Entry 6DGO (X-ray diffraction, 3.10 A resolution); this record covers chains A and B.

# Chain A (and B)
Protein: Peroxisome proliferator-activated receptor gamma
Source organism: Homo sapiens
Notes: chain B of this document is another copy of the same molecule, construct and numbering; everything in this record applies to it too
UniProt: P37231 (PPARG_HUMAN); residues 203-477 here correspond to UniProt positions 231-505 (UniProt number = residue number + 28)
Chain sequence (275 residues; numbered 203 to 477; the number before each row is that of its first residue):
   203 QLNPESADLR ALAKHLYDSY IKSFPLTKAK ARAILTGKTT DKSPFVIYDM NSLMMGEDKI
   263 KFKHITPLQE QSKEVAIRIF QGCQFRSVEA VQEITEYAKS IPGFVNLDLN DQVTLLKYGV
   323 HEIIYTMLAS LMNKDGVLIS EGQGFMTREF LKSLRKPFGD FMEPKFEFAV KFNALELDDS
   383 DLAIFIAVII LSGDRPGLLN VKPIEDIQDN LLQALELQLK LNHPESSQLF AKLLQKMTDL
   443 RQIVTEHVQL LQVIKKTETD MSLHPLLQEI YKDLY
Disordered / not traced: 203-206, 267-274, 475-477 (chain B: 203-206, 267-275, 462-465, 476-477)
UniProt features mapped onto this chain:
  - motif: Pro467 to Asp475 (9aaTAD)
  - binding site (rosiglitazone): Gln286 to Ser289, His323, His449, Tyr473
  - cross-link: Lys224 (Glycyl lysine isopeptide (Lys-Gly) (interchain with G-Cter in ubiquitin))
Ligand contacts: Troglitazone (isoform) (GD4; (5S)-5-[(4-{[(2R)-6-hydroxy-2,5,7,8-tetramethyl-3,4-dihydro-2H-1-benzopyran-2-yl]methoxy}phenyl)methyl]-1,3-thiazolidine-2,4-dione): His266, Ile281, Phe282, Gly284, Cys285, Phe287, Arg288, Ser289, His323, Ile326, Tyr327, Leu330, Val339, Leu340, Ile341, Ser342, Met348, Leu353, Met364, Lys367, His449, Leu453, Leu465, Leu469, Tyr473
What the authors report for this chain:
  - binding site for Troglitazone (isoform): Ser289, His323, His449, Tyr473

# Chain A / chain B interface
Residue-residue contacts (28; chain A residue first):
  Gln410(A) with Gln437(B)
  Asp411(A) with Ser429(B), hydrogen bond; Gln430(B); Lys434(B), salt bridge
  Leu414(A) with Gln430(B); Ala433(B), hydrophobic
  Gln415(A) with Gln430(B), hydrogen bond (backbone-side chain)
  Glu418(A) with Glu418(B); Gln430(B)
  Lys422(A) with Glu418(B), salt bridge
  Ser429(A) with Asp411(B)
  Gln430(A) with Leu414(B); Gln415(B); Glu418(B); Phe432(B)
  Phe432(A) with Gln430(B); Ala433(B), hydrophobic
  Ala433(A) with Leu436(B), hydrophobic
  Lys434(A) with Asp411(B), salt bridge
  Leu436(A) with Ala433(B)
  Gln437(A) with Gln410(B); Met439(B); Thr440(B)
  Thr440(A) with Thr440(B); Arg443(B)
  Gln444(A) with Arg443(B); Gln444(B); Thr447(B)
Interface residues without a listed pair, chain A (18 interface residues in all): Asp396, Met439, Thr447
Interface residues without a listed pair, chain B (20 interface residues in all): Lys373, Lys422, Lys438

# In short
The interface between chain A and chain B involves 18 residues on one side and 20 on the other, with 2
hydrogen bonds and 3 salt bridges. Polar contacts include Asp411(A)-Lys434(B), Lys422(A)-Glu418(B) and
Asp411(A)-Ser429(B). Bound to chain A: Troglitazone (isoform). From the paper: a binding site for Troglitazone
(isoform) at Ser289(A), His323(A) and His449(A) among others.
Chain A and chain B are both Peroxisome proliferator-activated receptor gamma (Homo sapiens); the structure,
Crystal Structure of Human PPARgamma Ligand Binding Domain in Complex with Troglitazone, was determined by
X-ray diffraction together with 6O67, 6O68, 6DGL, 6DGQ and 6DGR from the same study.
